2PUT - chains B and D of the 4 polymer chains in the assembly; structure by X-ray diffraction, 1.90 A resolution.

# Chain B (and D)
Molecule: isomerase domain of glutamine-fructose-6-phosphate transaminase (isomerizing)
Source organism: Candida albicans
Notes: EC 2.6.1.16; fragment: isomerase domain; chain D of this document is another copy of the same molecule, construct and numbering; everything in this record applies to it too
Reference sequence: P53704 (GFA1_CANAL); residues 346-712 here correspond to UniProt positions 347-713 (UniProt number = residue number + 1)
Amino-acid sequence (367 residues; row label = number of the first residue in the row):
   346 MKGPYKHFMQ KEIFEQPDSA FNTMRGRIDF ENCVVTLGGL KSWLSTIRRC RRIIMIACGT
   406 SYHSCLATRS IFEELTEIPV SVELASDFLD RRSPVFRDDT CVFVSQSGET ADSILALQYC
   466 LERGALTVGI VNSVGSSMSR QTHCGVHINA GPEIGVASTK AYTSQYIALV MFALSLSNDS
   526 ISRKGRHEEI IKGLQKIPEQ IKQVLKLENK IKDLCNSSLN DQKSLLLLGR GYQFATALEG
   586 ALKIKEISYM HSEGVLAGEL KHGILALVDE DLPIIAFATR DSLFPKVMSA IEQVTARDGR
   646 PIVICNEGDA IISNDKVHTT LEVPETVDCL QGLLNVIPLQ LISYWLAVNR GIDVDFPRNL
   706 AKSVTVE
Not modelled in the structure: 346-348, 701-712 (chain D: 346-348, 606-616, 701-712)
Ion coordination: Na+: S484, R485, T487 (together with uridine-diphosphate-N-acetylglucosamine)
Ligand contacts:
  - fructose -6-phosphate (F6R): C403, G404, T405, S406, S450, Q451, S452, G453, T455, V501, A502, S503, Q510, L587, K588, E591
  - uridine-diphosphate-N-acetylglucosamine (UD1): R372, G383, G384, G474, I475, V476, V479, M483, S484, T487, H488, C489, G490, V491, H492
From the paper describing this entry:
  - binding site for fructose -6-phosphate: S406, S450, Q451, S452, T455, K588, E591
  - catalytic residues: K588 (proposed by the authors, not directly observed)
  - catalytic residues: E591, H607 (citing earlier work)

# How chain B and chain D interact
Contacting residue pairs (27; chain B residue first):
  T391(B) with R442(D), hydrogen bond (backbone-side chain)
  I392(B) with R442(D)
  R394(B) with R396(D); F441(D); R442(D); D443(D), salt bridge
  C395(B) with R442(D)
  R396(B) with R394(D)
  F441(B) with R394(D)
  R442(B) with T391(D), hydrogen bond (side chain-backbone); I392(D); R394(D); C395(D); R442(D), hydrogen bond (side chain-backbone); D443(D); D444(D), hydrogen bond (side chain-backbone); T445(D), hydrogen bond; G469(D), hydrogen bond (side chain-backbone); A470(D); L471(D)
  D443(B) with R394(D), salt bridge; R442(D)
  D444(B) with R442(D), hydrogen bond (backbone-side chain)
  T445(B) with R442(D), hydrogen bond
  G469(B) with R442(D), hydrogen bond (backbone-side chain)
  A470(B) with R442(D)
  L471(B) with R442(D)

# Summary
Chain B and chain D each contribute 13 residues to their interface; the contacts include 9 hydrogen bonds and
2 salt bridges. Polar pairs include R394(B)-D443(D), T391(B)-R442(D) and R442(B)-R442(D). The paper reports
catalytic residues K588(B), E591(B) and H607(B); a binding site for fructose -6-phosphate at S406(B), S450(B)
and Q451(B) among others.
Both chains are isomerase domain of glutamine-fructose-6-phosphate transaminase (isomerizing) (Candida
albicans). Entry 2PUT (The crystal structure of isomerase domain of glucosamine-6-phosphate synthase from
Candida albicans) was determined by X-ray diffraction together with 2POC, 2PUV and 2PUW from the same study.
